PDB entry 9MZX | X-ray diffraction, 2.53 A resolution | chains A and B

== Chain A (and B) ==
Name: Receptor-interacting serine/threonine-protein kinase 1
Source organism: Homo sapiens
Notes: EC 2.7.11.1; chain B of this document is another copy of the same molecule, construct and numbering; everything in this record applies to it too
UniProtKB: Q13546 (RIPK1_HUMAN); residue numbers follow UniProt; this construct covers 6-294
Chain sequence (289 residues; each row starts with the number of its first residue):
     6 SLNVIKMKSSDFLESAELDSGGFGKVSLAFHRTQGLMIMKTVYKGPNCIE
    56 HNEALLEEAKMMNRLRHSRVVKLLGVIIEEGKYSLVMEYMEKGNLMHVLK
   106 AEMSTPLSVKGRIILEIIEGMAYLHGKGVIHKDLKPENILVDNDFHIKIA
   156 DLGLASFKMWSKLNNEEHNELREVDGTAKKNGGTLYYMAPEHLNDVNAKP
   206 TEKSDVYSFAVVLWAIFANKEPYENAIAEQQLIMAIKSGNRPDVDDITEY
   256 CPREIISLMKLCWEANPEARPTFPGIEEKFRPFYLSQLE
Unresolved in the structure: 23-29, 171-187 (chain B: 20-29, 177-187)
Differences from the reference sequence: conflict Ala-34 (Cys in Q13546), Ala-127 (Cys in Q13546), Ala-233 (Cys in Q13546), Ala-240 (Cys in Q13546)
Residues lining bound ligands: A1BU4 (1-[(2S,5S)-2,3-dihydro-2,5-methano-1,4-benzoxazepin-4(5H)-yl]-2,2-dimethylpropan-1-one): Met-67, Leu-70, Val-75, Val-76, Leu-78, Leu-90, Met-92, Leu-129, Val-134, His-136, Ile-154, Ala-155, Asp-156, Leu-157, Leu-159, Ser-161, Phe-162
Curated features (UniProtKB/Swiss-Prot):
  - active site: Asp-138 (Proton acceptor)
  - binding site (ATP): Leu-23 to Val-31, Lys-45
  - modified residue (Phosphoserine): Ser-6, Ser-20, Ser-25, Ser-161, Ser-166
  - natural variant: Ala-64 (A64V: In a colorectal adenocarcinoma sample), Val-81 (V81I: In a colorectal adenocarcinoma sample), Ala-220 (A220V: In a colorectal adenocarcinoma sample)
  - mutagenesis: Ser-25 (S25D: Phophomimetic mutant. Significant loss of kinase activity), Lys-45 (K45A: Abolishes kinase activity), Ser-161 (S161A: Decreases RIPK1 kinase activity; S161E: No effect on RIPK1 autophosphorylation)

== Interface between chain A and chain B ==
Pairs across the interface - 7 pairs, chain A then chain B:
  Ser-73(A) / Arg-286(B)
  Arg-74(A) / Arg-286(B)
  Lys-77(A) / Glu-283(B)  salt bridge
  His-151(A) / Leu-290(B)
  Arg-286(A) / Ser-73(B)
  Arg-286(A) / Arg-74(B)
  Leu-290(A) / His-151(B)
Also at the interface, not in a pair above, chain A (7 interface residues in all): Glu-283
Also at the interface, not in a pair above, chain B (8 interface residues in all): Lys-77, Glu-282

== Summary ==
The interface between chain A and chain B involves 7 residues on one side and 8 on the other; the contacts
include 1 salt bridge. The salt-bridged pair is Lys-77(A)/Glu-283(B). Bound to chain A: compound A1BU4.
Both chains are Receptor-interacting serine/threonine-protein kinase 1 (Homo sapiens). Entry 9MZX (Crystal
structure of human RIPK1 with Compound 1) was determined by X-ray diffraction together with 9MZY and 9MZZ from
the same study.
